Entry 6UU8 (X-ray diffraction, 4.40 A resolution (low resolution: residue-level contacts below are approximate; hydrogen-bond / salt-bridge calls are withheld)); this record covers chains CCC and 333 of the 9 polymer chains in the assembly.

== Chain CCC ==
Molecule: DNA-directed RNA polymerase subunit beta
From: Escherichia coli
Notes: EC 2.7.7.6
Reference sequence: P0A8V4 (RPOB_ECO57); residues 1-1342 here = UniProt positions 1-1342
Amino-acid sequence (1342 residues; numbered 1 to 1342; the number before each row is that of its first residue):
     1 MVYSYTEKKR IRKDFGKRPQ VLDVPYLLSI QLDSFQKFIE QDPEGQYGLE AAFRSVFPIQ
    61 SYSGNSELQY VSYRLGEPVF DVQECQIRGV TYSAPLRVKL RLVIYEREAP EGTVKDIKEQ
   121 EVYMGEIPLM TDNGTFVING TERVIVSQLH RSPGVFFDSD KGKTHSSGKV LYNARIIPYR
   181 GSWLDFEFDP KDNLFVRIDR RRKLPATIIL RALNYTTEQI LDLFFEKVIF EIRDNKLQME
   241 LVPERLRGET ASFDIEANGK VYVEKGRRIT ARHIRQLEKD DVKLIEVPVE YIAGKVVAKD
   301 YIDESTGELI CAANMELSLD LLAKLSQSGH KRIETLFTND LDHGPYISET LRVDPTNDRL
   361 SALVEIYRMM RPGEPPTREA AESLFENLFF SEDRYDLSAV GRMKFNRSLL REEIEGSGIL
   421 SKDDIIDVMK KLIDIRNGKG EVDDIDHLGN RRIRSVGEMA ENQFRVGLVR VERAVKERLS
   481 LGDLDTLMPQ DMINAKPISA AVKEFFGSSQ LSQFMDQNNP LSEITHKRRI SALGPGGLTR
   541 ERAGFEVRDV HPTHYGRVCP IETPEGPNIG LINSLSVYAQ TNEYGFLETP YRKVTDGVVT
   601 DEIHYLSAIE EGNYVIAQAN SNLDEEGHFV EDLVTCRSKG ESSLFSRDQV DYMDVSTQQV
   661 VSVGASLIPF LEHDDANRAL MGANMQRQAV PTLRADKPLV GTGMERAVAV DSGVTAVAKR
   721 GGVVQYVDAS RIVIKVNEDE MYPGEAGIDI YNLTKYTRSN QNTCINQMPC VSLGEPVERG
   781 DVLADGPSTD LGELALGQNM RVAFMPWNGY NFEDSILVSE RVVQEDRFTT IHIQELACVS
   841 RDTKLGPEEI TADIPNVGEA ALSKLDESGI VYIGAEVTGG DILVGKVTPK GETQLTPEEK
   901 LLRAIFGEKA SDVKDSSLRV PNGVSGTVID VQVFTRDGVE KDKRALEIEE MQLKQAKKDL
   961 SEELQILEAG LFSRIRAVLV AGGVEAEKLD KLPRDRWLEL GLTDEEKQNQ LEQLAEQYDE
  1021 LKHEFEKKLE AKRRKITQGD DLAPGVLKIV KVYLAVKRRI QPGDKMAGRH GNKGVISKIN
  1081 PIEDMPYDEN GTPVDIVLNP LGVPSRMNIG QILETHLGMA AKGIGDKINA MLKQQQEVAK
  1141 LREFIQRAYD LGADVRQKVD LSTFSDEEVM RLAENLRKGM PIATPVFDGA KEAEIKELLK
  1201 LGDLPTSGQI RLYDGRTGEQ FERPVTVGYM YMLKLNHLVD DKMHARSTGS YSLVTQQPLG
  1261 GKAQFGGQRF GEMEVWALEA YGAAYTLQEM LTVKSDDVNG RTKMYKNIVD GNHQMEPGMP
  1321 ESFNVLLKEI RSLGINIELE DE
Disordered / not traced: 1
Curated features (UniProtKB/Swiss-Prot):
  - modified residue (N6-acetyllysine): Lys1022, Lys1200

== Chain 333 ==
Molecule: RNA 7-mer (de novo synthesized)
Sequence (7 nucleotides; each row starts with the number of its first residue):
    14 XAGUCUG
Modified residues: GTP (guanosine-5'-triphosphate) at position 14
Ion coordination: Mg2+: G20 (shared with 2 residues of chain DDD)

== Interface between chain CCC and chain 333 ==
Residue-residue contacts (18):
  Gln510(CCC) with A15(333); G16(333)
  Gln513(CCC) with G16(333); U17(333)
  Asp516(CCC) with U17(333)
  Arg529(CCC) with U17(333); C18(333)
  Arg540(CCC) with G16(333)
  Pro564(CCC) with C18(333)
  Asn568(CCC) with U17(333)
  Ile572(CCC) with U17(333)
  Arg687(CCC) with C18(333)
  Gln688(CCC) with C18(333); U19(333)
  Lys1065(CCC) with U19(333)
  Lys1073(CCC) with G20(333)
  His1237(CCC) with C18(333); U19(333)
Also at the interface, not in a pair above, chain CCC (16 interface residues in all): Leu533, Glu565, Met681

== In short ==
16 residues of chain CCC and 6 residues of chain 333 are in contact.
Here chain CCC is DNA-directed RNA polymerase subunit beta (Escherichia coli) and chain 333 is RNA 7-mer (de
novo synthesized). Entry 6UU8 (E. coli mutant sigma-S transcription initiation complex with a 7-nt RNA
("Fresh" mutant crystal soaked with ...) was determined by X-ray diffraction (same publication as 6UTV, 6UTW,
6UTX, 6UTY, 6UTZ, 6UU0 and 11 further entries).
